Entry 2VJP (X-ray diffraction, 1.95 A resolution); this record covers chains A and B.

== Chain A (and B) ==
Protein: Formyl-coenzyme A transferase
Source organism: Oxalobacter formigenes
Notes: EC 2.8.3.16; chain B of this document is another copy of the same molecule, construct and numbering; everything in this record applies to it too
Reference sequence: O06644 (FCTA_OXAFO); residue numbers follow UniProt; this construct covers 1-428
Sequence (428 residues; numbered 1 to 428; the number before each row is that of its first residue):
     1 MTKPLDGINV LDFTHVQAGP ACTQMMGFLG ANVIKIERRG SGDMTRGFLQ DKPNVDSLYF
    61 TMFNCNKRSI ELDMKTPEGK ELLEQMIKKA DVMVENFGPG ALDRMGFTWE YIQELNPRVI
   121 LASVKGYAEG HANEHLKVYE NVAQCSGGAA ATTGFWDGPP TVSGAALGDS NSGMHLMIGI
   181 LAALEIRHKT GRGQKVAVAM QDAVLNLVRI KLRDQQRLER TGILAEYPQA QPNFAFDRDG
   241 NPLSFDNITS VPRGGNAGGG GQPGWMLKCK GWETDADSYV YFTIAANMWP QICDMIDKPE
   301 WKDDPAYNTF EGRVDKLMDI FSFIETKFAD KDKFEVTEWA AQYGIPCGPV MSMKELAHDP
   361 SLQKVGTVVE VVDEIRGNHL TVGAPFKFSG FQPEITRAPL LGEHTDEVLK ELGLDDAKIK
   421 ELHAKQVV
Disordered / not traced: 1
Differences from the reference sequence: engineered mutation Phe-48 (Trp in O06644)
Ion coordination: Na+ near Asp-294 (its only coordinating residue here)
What the authors report for this chain:
  - mutagenesis - W48F: unchanged catalytic activity on oxalate
  - conformationally variable residues (loop rearrangement): Gly-258 to Gln-262
  - catalytic residues: Asp-169 (citing earlier work)

== Chain A / chain B interface ==
Residue-residue contacts (299; chain A residue first):
  Thr-2(A) / Ile-186(B)
  Thr-2(A) / Lys-189(B)
  Lys-3(A) / Ile-186(B)
  Lys-3(A) / Lys-189(B)
  Pro-4(A) / Ala-182(B)
  Pro-4(A) / Glu-185(B)
  Pro-4(A) / Ile-186(B)
  Pro-4(A) / Lys-189(B)  hydrogen bond (backbone-side chain)
  Asp-6(A) / Lys-189(B)  hydrogen bond (backbone-side chain)
  Gln-17(A) / Gly-260(B)
  Gln-24(A) / Arg-209(B)  hydrogen bond
  Met-25(A) / Asn-206(B)
  Met-25(A) / Arg-209(B)
  Leu-29(A) / Ala-182(B)  hydrophobic
  Met-44(A) / Gln-262(B)
  Phe-48(A) / Gly-261(B)
  Phe-48(A) / Gln-262(B)
  Leu-49(A) / Arg-217(B)
  Leu-49(A) / Glu-226(B)
  Asp-51(A) / Arg-220(B)  salt bridge
  Asp-51(A) / Thr-221(B)
  Leu-58(A) / Arg-213(B)
  Leu-58(A) / Gln-216(B)
  Leu-58(A) / Arg-217(B)
  Tyr-59(A) / Ile-210(B)  hydrophobic
  Tyr-59(A) / Arg-213(B)
  Tyr-59(A) / Gly-260(B)  hydrogen bond (side chain-backbone)
  Met-62(A) / Arg-209(B)  hydrogen bond (backbone-side chain)
  Met-62(A) / Leu-212(B)  hydrophobic
  Met-62(A) / Arg-213(B)
  Met-62(A) / Gln-216(B)
  Phe-63(A) / Arg-209(B)
  Ala-128(A) / Val-365(B)  hydrophobic
  Glu-129(A) / Val-365(B)
  Gly-130(A) / Val-365(B)
  His-131(A) / Asp-359(B)  salt bridge
  His-131(A) / Ser-361(B)
  His-131(A) / Leu-362(B)
  His-131(A) / Val-365(B)
  Ala-132(A) / Ser-361(B)  hydrogen bond (backbone-side chain)
  Lys-137(A) / Pro-346(B)
  Tyr-139(A) / Gln-262(B)
  Tyr-139(A) / Thr-283(B)
  Tyr-139(A) / Ala-285(B)
  Tyr-139(A) / Pro-346(B)  hydrophobic
  Asn-141(A) / Ala-257(B)  hydrogen bond (side chain-backbone)
  Asn-141(A) / Gly-258(B)
  Asn-141(A) / Tyr-281(B)  hydrogen bond
  Val-142(A) / Gly-348(B)
  Cys-145(A) / Met-266(B)  hydrophobic
  Cys-145(A) / Tyr-281(B)  hydrophobic
  Cys-145(A) / Pro-349(B)
  Cys-145(A) / Val-350(B)  hydrophobic
  Cys-145(A) / Met-351(B)  hydrogen bond (backbone-backbone)
  Ser-146(A) / Pro-349(B)
  Ser-146(A) / Met-351(B)
  Ser-146(A) / Leu-356(B)
  Gly-147(A) / Leu-356(B)
  Gly-148(A) / Met-351(B)
  Gly-148(A) / Met-353(B)
  Gly-148(A) / Leu-356(B)
  Ala-151(A) / Asp-277(B)
  Ala-151(A) / Val-350(B)  hydrophobic
  Ala-151(A) / Met-351(B)
  Thr-152(A) / Gly-164(B)
  Thr-152(A) / Met-353(B)
  Thr-153(A) / Val-162(B)
  Thr-153(A) / Ser-163(B)
  Thr-153(A) / Gly-164(B)  hydrogen bond (side chain-backbone)
  Pro-160(A) / Asn-256(B)  hydrogen bond (backbone-side chain)
  Pro-160(A) / Met-266(B)
  Pro-160(A) / Ala-276(B)
  Pro-160(A) / Tyr-279(B)
  Pro-160(A) / Val-350(B)  hydrophobic
  Thr-161(A) / Asn-256(B)
  Val-162(A) / Thr-153(B)
  Val-162(A) / Gly-255(B)
  Val-162(A) / Asn-256(B)  hydrogen bond (backbone-side chain)
  Val-162(A) / Ala-257(B)
  Val-162(A) / Met-266(B)  hydrophobic
  Ser-163(A) / Thr-153(B)
  Ser-163(A) / Leu-167(B)
  Gly-164(A) / Thr-152(B)
  Gly-164(A) / Thr-153(B)  hydrogen bond (backbone-side chain)
  Gly-164(A) / Ile-210(B)
  Gly-164(A) / Lys-211(B)
  Ala-165(A) / Leu-167(B)  hydrophobic
  Ala-165(A) / Leu-207(B)
  Ala-165(A) / Val-208(B)  hydrophobic
  Ala-166(A) / Leu-207(B)  hydrogen bond (backbone-backbone)
  Leu-167(A) / Ser-163(B)
  Leu-167(A) / Ala-165(B)  hydrophobic
  Leu-167(A) / Leu-167(B)  hydrophobic
  Asn-171(A) / Leu-207(B)
  Met-174(A) / His-175(B)
  Met-174(A) / Ile-178(B)
  Met-174(A) / Asn-206(B)
  His-175(A) / Met-174(B)
  His-175(A) / Pro-385(B)
  His-175(A) / Phe-386(B)
  Met-177(A) / Ile-178(B)  hydrophobic
  Ile-178(A) / Met-174(B)
  Ile-178(A) / Met-177(B)  hydrophobic
  Ile-178(A) / Ile-178(B)  hydrophobic
  Ile-178(A) / Leu-181(B)
  Ile-178(A) / Phe-386(B)  hydrophobic
  Gly-179(A) / Phe-388(B)
  Leu-181(A) / Ile-178(B)
  Leu-181(A) / Leu-181(B)  hydrophobic
  Ala-182(A) / Pro-4(B)
  Ala-182(A) / Leu-29(B)  hydrophobic
  Leu-184(A) / Glu-185(B)
  Glu-185(A) / Pro-4(B)
  Glu-185(A) / Leu-5(B)
  Glu-185(A) / Ile-8(B)
  Glu-185(A) / Leu-184(B)
  Glu-185(A) / His-188(B)  salt bridge
  Ile-186(A) / Lys-3(B)
  Ile-186(A) / Pro-4(B)  hydrophobic
  His-188(A) / Glu-185(B)  salt bridge
  His-188(A) / His-188(B)
  Lys-189(A) / Lys-3(B)
  Lys-189(A) / Asp-6(B)  hydrogen bond (side chain-backbone)
  Gln-194(A) / Phe-388(B)
  Gln-194(A) / Ser-389(B)
  Gln-194(A) / Gly-390(B)  hydrogen bond (side chain-backbone)
  Gln-194(A) / Phe-391(B)
  Lys-195(A) / Lys-387(B)
  Lys-195(A) / Phe-388(B)
  Lys-195(A) / Ser-389(B)  hydrogen bond (backbone-backbone)
  Val-196(A) / Lys-387(B)
  Val-196(A) / Phe-388(B)  hydrophobic
  Ala-197(A) / Pro-385(B)
  Ala-197(A) / Phe-386(B)
  Ala-197(A) / Lys-387(B)  hydrogen bond (backbone-backbone)
  Val-198(A) / Pro-385(B)
  Val-198(A) / Phe-386(B)  hydrophobic
  Gln-201(A) / Leu-356(B)
  Gln-201(A) / Leu-362(B)
  Asp-202(A) / Leu-362(B)
  Asp-202(A) / Thr-367(B)  hydrogen bond
  Asp-202(A) / Pro-385(B)
  Asp-202(A) / Lys-387(B)
  Leu-205(A) / Leu-356(B)  hydrophobic
  Leu-205(A) / Val-382(B)
  Asn-206(A) / Met-25(B)
  Asn-206(A) / Met-174(B)
  Asn-206(A) / Val-382(B)
  Leu-207(A) / Ala-165(B)
  Leu-207(A) / Ala-166(B)  hydrogen bond (backbone-backbone)
  Leu-207(A) / Ser-170(B)
  Leu-207(A) / Asn-171(B)
  Val-208(A) / Ala-165(B)  hydrophobic
  Val-208(A) / Met-353(B)  hydrophobic
  Arg-209(A) / Gln-24(B)
  Arg-209(A) / Met-25(B)
  Arg-209(A) / Met-62(B)  hydrogen bond (side chain-backbone)
  Arg-209(A) / Phe-63(B)
  Arg-209(A) / Thr-381(B)  hydrogen bond
  Arg-209(A) / Val-382(B)  hydrogen bond (side chain-backbone)
  Arg-209(A) / Gly-383(B)
  Ile-210(A) / Gln-17(B)
  Ile-210(A) / Tyr-59(B)  hydrophobic
  Ile-210(A) / Gly-164(B)
  Lys-211(A) / Gly-164(B)
  Lys-211(A) / Met-353(B)
  Leu-212(A) / Met-62(B)  hydrophobic
  Leu-212(A) / Met-353(B)
  Leu-212(A) / Ala-357(B)  hydrophobic
  Leu-212(A) / Thr-381(B)
  Leu-212(A) / Val-382(B)  hydrophobic
  Arg-213(A) / Leu-49(B)
  Arg-213(A) / Leu-58(B)
  Arg-213(A) / Tyr-59(B)
  Arg-213(A) / Met-62(B)
  Gln-215(A) / Met-353(B)
  Gln-215(A) / Lys-354(B)
  Gln-215(A) / Ala-357(B)
  Gln-216(A) / Leu-58(B)
  Gln-216(A) / Met-62(B)  hydrogen bond
  Gln-216(A) / His-379(B)
  Gln-216(A) / Leu-380(B)  hydrogen bond (side chain-backbone)
  Arg-217(A) / Leu-49(B)
  Arg-217(A) / Leu-58(B)
  Glu-219(A) / His-358(B)  salt bridge
  Arg-220(A) / Asp-51(B)  salt bridge
  Arg-220(A) / Lys-52(B)
  Arg-220(A) / Asn-378(B)  hydrogen bond (side chain-backbone)
  Arg-220(A) / His-379(B)
  Thr-221(A) / Asp-51(B)
  Glu-226(A) / Leu-49(B)
  Arg-238(A) / Lys-268(B)
  Arg-238(A) / Trp-272(B)
  Arg-238(A) / Tyr-279(B)
  Thr-249(A) / Lys-354(B)  hydrogen bond
  Ser-250(A) / Ser-352(B)
  Ser-250(A) / Met-353(B)  hydrogen bond (side chain-backbone)
  Ser-250(A) / Lys-354(B)  hydrogen bond (side chain-backbone)
  Val-251(A) / Met-353(B)  hydrophobic
  Arg-253(A) / Ala-276(B)  hydrogen bond (side chain-backbone)
  Arg-253(A) / Asp-277(B)  salt bridge
  Gly-255(A) / Val-162(B)
  Asn-256(A) / Pro-160(B)  hydrogen bond (side chain-backbone)
  Asn-256(A) / Thr-161(B)
  Asn-256(A) / Val-162(B)  hydrogen bond (side chain-backbone)
  Ala-257(A) / Asn-141(B)  hydrogen bond (backbone-side chain)
  Ala-257(A) / Val-162(B)
  Gly-258(A) / Asn-141(B)
  Gly-260(A) / Gln-17(B)
  Gly-260(A) / Tyr-59(B)  hydrogen bond (backbone-side chain)
  Gly-261(A) / Phe-48(B)
  Gln-262(A) / Met-44(B)
  Gln-262(A) / Phe-48(B)
  Met-266(A) / Cys-145(B)  hydrophobic
  Met-266(A) / Pro-160(B)
  Met-266(A) / Val-162(B)  hydrophobic
  Trp-272(A) / Arg-238(B)
  Glu-273(A) / Arg-238(B)
  Ala-276(A) / Pro-160(B)
  Ala-276(A) / Arg-253(B)  hydrogen bond (backbone-side chain)
  Asp-277(A) / Ala-151(B)
  Asp-277(A) / Arg-253(B)  salt bridge
  Tyr-279(A) / Pro-160(B)
  Tyr-281(A) / Asn-141(B)  hydrogen bond
  Tyr-281(A) / Cys-145(B)  hydrophobic
  Thr-337(A) / Leu-136(B)
  Ala-341(A) / Leu-136(B)  hydrophobic
  Gly-344(A) / Lys-137(B)  hydrogen bond (backbone-side chain)
  Pro-346(A) / Tyr-139(B)  hydrophobic
  Gly-348(A) / Val-142(B)
  Pro-349(A) / Cys-145(B)
  Pro-349(A) / Ser-146(B)
  Val-350(A) / Cys-145(B)  hydrophobic
  Val-350(A) / Ala-151(B)  hydrophobic
  Val-350(A) / Pro-160(B)  hydrophobic
  Met-351(A) / Cys-145(B)  hydrogen bond (backbone-backbone)
  Met-351(A) / Ser-146(B)
  Met-351(A) / Gly-148(B)
  Met-351(A) / Ala-151(B)
  Ser-352(A) / Ser-250(B)
  Met-353(A) / Gly-148(B)
  Met-353(A) / Thr-152(B)
  Met-353(A) / Val-208(B)  hydrophobic
  Met-353(A) / Lys-211(B)
  Met-353(A) / Leu-212(B)
  Met-353(A) / Gln-215(B)
  Met-353(A) / Ser-250(B)  hydrogen bond (backbone-side chain)
  Met-353(A) / Val-251(B)  hydrophobic
  Lys-354(A) / Gln-215(B)
  Lys-354(A) / Thr-249(B)  hydrogen bond
  Lys-354(A) / Ser-250(B)  hydrogen bond (backbone-side chain)
  Leu-356(A) / Ser-146(B)
  Leu-356(A) / Gly-147(B)
  Leu-356(A) / Gly-148(B)
  Leu-356(A) / Gln-201(B)
  Ala-357(A) / Leu-212(B)  hydrophobic
  His-358(A) / Glu-219(B)  salt bridge
  Asp-359(A) / His-131(B)  salt bridge
  Ser-361(A) / His-131(B)
  Ser-361(A) / Ala-132(B)  hydrogen bond (side chain-backbone)
  Leu-362(A) / Gln-201(B)
  Leu-362(A) / Asp-202(B)
  Leu-362(A) / Leu-205(B)  hydrophobic
  Lys-364(A) / Gly-130(B)  hydrogen bond (side chain-backbone)
  Val-365(A) / Ala-128(B)  hydrophobic
  Val-365(A) / Glu-129(B)
  Val-365(A) / His-131(B)
  Thr-367(A) / Asp-202(B)  hydrogen bond
  Val-368(A) / Leu-205(B)  hydrophobic
  Asn-378(A) / Arg-220(B)  hydrogen bond (backbone-side chain)
  His-379(A) / Gln-216(B)
  His-379(A) / Arg-220(B)
  Leu-380(A) / Gln-216(B)  hydrogen bond (backbone-side chain)
  Thr-381(A) / Arg-209(B)  hydrogen bond
  Val-382(A) / Leu-205(B)
  Val-382(A) / Asn-206(B)
  Val-382(A) / Arg-209(B)  hydrogen bond (backbone-side chain)
  Val-382(A) / Leu-212(B)  hydrophobic
  Pro-385(A) / His-175(B)
  Pro-385(A) / Ala-197(B)
  Pro-385(A) / Val-198(B)
  Pro-385(A) / Asp-202(B)
  Pro-385(A) / Asn-206(B)
  Phe-386(A) / His-175(B)
  Phe-386(A) / Ile-178(B)  hydrophobic
  Phe-386(A) / Ala-197(B)
  Phe-386(A) / Val-198(B)  hydrophobic
  Lys-387(A) / Lys-195(B)
  Lys-387(A) / Val-196(B)
  Lys-387(A) / Ala-197(B)  hydrogen bond (backbone-backbone)
  Lys-387(A) / Asp-202(B)
  Phe-388(A) / Gly-179(B)
  Phe-388(A) / Gln-194(B)
  Phe-388(A) / Lys-195(B)
  Phe-388(A) / Val-196(B)  hydrophobic
  Ser-389(A) / Gln-194(B)
  Ser-389(A) / Lys-195(B)  hydrogen bond (side chain-backbone)
  Gly-390(A) / Gln-194(B)  hydrogen bond (backbone-side chain)
  Phe-391(A) / Gln-194(B)
Interface residues without a listed pair, chain A (145 interface residues in all): Leu-5, Trp-109, Glu-140, Ala-149, Ala-150, Gly-154, Phe-155, Pro-159, Ser-170, Ala-183, Ala-199, Ala-203, Gly-259, Thr-283, Phe-310, Cys-347, Gly-383
Interface residues without a listed pair, chain B (145 interface residues in all): Thr-2, Phe-28, Trp-109, Tyr-127, Glu-140, Ala-150, Gly-154, Phe-155, Pro-159, Ala-183, Thr-190, Ala-199, Ala-203, Gly-259, Phe-310

== Overview ==
The chain A/chain B interface involves 145 residues from each chain; the contacts include 51 hydrogen bonds
and 10 salt bridges. Polar pairs include Asp-51(A)/Arg-220(B), His-131(A)/Asp-359(B) and
Glu-185(A)/His-188(B). From the paper: the catalytic residue Asp-169(A); W48F of chain A leaves catalytic
activity on oxalate unchanged.
Both chains are Formyl-coenzyme A transferase (Oxalobacter formigenes). Entry 2VJP (Formyl-CoA transferase
mutant variant W48F) was determined by X-ray diffraction, deposited together with 2VJQ.
